PDB entry 6J7Z | X-ray diffraction, 2.00 A resolution | chains A and B of the 3 polymer chains in the assembly

Chain A (and B):
Name: Oligoribonuclease, mitochondrial
Source organism: Homo sapiens
Notes: EC 3.1.-.-; chain B of this document is another copy of the same molecule, construct and numbering; everything in this record applies to it too
Reference sequence: Q9Y3B8 (ORN_HUMAN); residue numbers follow UniProt; this construct covers 33-218
Chain sequence (186 residues; each row starts with the number of its first residue):
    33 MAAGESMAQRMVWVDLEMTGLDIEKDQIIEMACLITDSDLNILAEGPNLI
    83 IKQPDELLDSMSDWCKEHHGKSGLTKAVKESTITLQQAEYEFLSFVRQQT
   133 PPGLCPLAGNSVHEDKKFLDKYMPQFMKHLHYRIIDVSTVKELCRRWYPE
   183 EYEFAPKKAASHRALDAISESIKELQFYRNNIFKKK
Unresolved in the structure: 51-59, 85-113, 190-192, 218 (chain B: 33-37, 189-192)
Differences from the reference sequence: engineered mutation Ala-199 (Asp in Q9Y3B8)
Swiss-Prot annotation at these positions:
  - active site: His-194
  - binding site (Mg(2+)): Asp-47, Glu-49, Asp-147
  - site (Important for dinucleotide binding): Leu-53, Trp-96, Tyr-164
  - modified residue: Ser-92 (Phosphoserine), Tyr-122 (Phosphotyrosine), Lys-173 (N6-acetyllysine)
Reported in the primary citation:
  - binding site for the 2-nt RNA strand: Glu-49, Met-50, Leu-53, Trp-96, Tyr-164
  - contacts within the chain: Trp-96/His-100 (pi stacking), His-163/Tyr-164 (pi stacking)
  - conformationally variable residues (order/disorder transition): Thr-51 to Gln-59, Gln-85 to Thr-114, Lys-190 to Ser-193
  - Mg2+ coordination: Asp-47, Glu-49
  - mutagenesis - H194A: abolished catalytic activity on the 4-nt RNA
  - catalytic residues: His-194 (proposed by the authors, not directly observed)

Interface between chain A and chain B:
Pairs across the interface (60; chain A residue first):
  Ala-40(A) / Arg-177(B)
  Gln-41(A) / Arg-177(B)
  Gln-41(A) / Arg-178(B)  hydrogen bond (backbone-side chain)
  Arg-42(A) / Arg-178(B)  hydrogen bond (backbone-side chain)
  Met-43(A) / Arg-178(B)
  Ser-70(A) / Arg-178(B)
  Ser-70(A) / Trp-179(B)  hydrogen bond (backbone-side chain)
  Pro-138(A) / Arg-178(B)
  Ser-143(A) / Arg-165(B)  hydrogen bond
  His-145(A) / His-145(B)
  His-145(A) / Tyr-164(B)
  His-145(A) / Ile-166(B)
  Glu-146(A) / Lys-148(B)  salt bridge
  Lys-149(A) / Asp-152(B)  salt bridge
  Tyr-164(A) / Ser-143(B)
  Tyr-164(A) / His-145(B)
  Arg-165(A) / Ser-143(B)
  Arg-165(A) / Lys-173(B)
  Arg-165(A) / Glu-174(B)  salt bridge
  Ile-166(A) / His-145(B)
  Ile-166(A) / Asp-168(B)
  Ile-166(A) / Thr-171(B)  hydrogen bond (backbone-side chain)
  Ile-167(A) / Thr-171(B)
  Asp-168(A) / Ile-166(B)
  Asp-168(A) / Thr-171(B)  hydrogen bond (backbone-side chain)
  Ser-170(A) / Arg-165(B)  hydrogen bond
  Thr-171(A) / Ile-166(B)  hydrogen bond (side chain-backbone)
  Thr-171(A) / Ile-167(B)
  Thr-171(A) / Asp-168(B)  hydrogen bond (side chain-backbone)
  Val-172(A) / Leu-175(B)  hydrophobic
  Glu-174(A) / Arg-165(B)  salt bridge
  Leu-175(A) / Val-172(B)  hydrophobic
  Arg-177(A) / Gln-41(B)
  Arg-178(A) / Ala-40(B)
  Arg-178(A) / Gln-41(B)  hydrogen bond (side chain-backbone)
  Arg-178(A) / Arg-42(B)
  Arg-178(A) / Met-43(B)
  Arg-178(A) / Ser-70(B)
  Arg-178(A) / Pro-138(B)
  Trp-179(A) / Ser-70(B)  hydrogen bond (side chain-backbone)
  Trp-179(A) / Arg-211(B)
  Trp-179(A) / Lys-218(B)  hydrogen bond (backbone-side chain)
  Tyr-180(A) / Phe-215(B)
  Tyr-180(A) / Lys-216(B)  hydrogen bond (side chain-backbone)
  Tyr-180(A) / Lys-218(B)
  Glu-183(A) / Lys-216(B)  salt bridge
  Arg-211(A) / Trp-179(B)
  Asn-213(A) / Lys-216(B)  hydrogen bond (backbone-side chain)
  Ile-214(A) / Phe-215(B)
  Ile-214(A) / Lys-216(B)  hydrogen bond (backbone-backbone)
  Phe-215(A) / Tyr-180(B)
  Phe-215(A) / Ile-214(B)
  Phe-215(A) / Phe-215(B)  hydrophobic
  Phe-215(A) / Lys-216(B)
  Lys-216(A) / Tyr-180(B)  hydrogen bond (backbone-side chain)
  Lys-216(A) / Glu-183(B)  salt bridge
  Lys-216(A) / Asn-213(B)  hydrogen bond (side chain-backbone)
  Lys-216(A) / Ile-214(B)  hydrogen bond (backbone-backbone)
  Lys-216(A) / Phe-215(B)
  Lys-216(A) / Lys-216(B)
Also at the interface, not in a pair above, chain A (37 interface residues in all): Asp-71, Leu-72, Lys-148, Asp-152, Lys-173, Pro-181, Leu-207
Also at the interface, not in a pair above, chain B (36 interface residues in all): Asp-71, Leu-72, Lys-149, Ser-170, Leu-207

In short:
Chain A and chain B form an interface of 37 and 36 residues respectively; the contacts include 18 hydrogen
bonds and 6 salt bridges. Polar pairs include Glu-146(A)/Lys-148(B), Lys-149(A)/Asp-152(B) and
Arg-165(A)/Glu-174(B). From the paper: the catalytic residue His-194(A); H194A of chain A abolishes catalytic
activity on the 4-nt RNA.
Chain A and chain B are both Oligoribonuclease, mitochondrial (Homo sapiens); the structure, Human
mitochondrial Oligoribonuclease in complex with RNA, was determined by X-ray diffraction, deposited together
with 6J7Y and 6J80.
